1YRQ - chains A and H; structure by X-ray diffraction, 2.10 A resolution.

[Chain A]
Molecule: Periplasmic [NiFe] hydrogenase small subunit
From: Desulfovibrio fructosovorans
Notes: EC 1.12.2.1
Reference sequence: P18187 (PHNS_DESFR); residues 1-264 here correspond to UniProt positions 51-314 (UniProt number = residue number + 50)
Amino-acid sequence (264 residues; numbered 1 to 264; the number before each row is that of its first residue):
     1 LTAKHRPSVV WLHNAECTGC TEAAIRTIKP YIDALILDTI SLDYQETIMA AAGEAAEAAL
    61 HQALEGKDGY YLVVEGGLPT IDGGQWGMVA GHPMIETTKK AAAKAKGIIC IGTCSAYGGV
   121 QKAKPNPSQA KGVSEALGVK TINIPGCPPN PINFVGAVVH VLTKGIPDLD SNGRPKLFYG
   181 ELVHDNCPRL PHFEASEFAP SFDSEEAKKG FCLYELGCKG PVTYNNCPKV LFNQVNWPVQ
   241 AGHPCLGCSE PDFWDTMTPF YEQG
Disordered / not traced: 1-2
Construct notes: conflict Ser-171 (Glu221 in P18187)
Metal / ion sites: 4Fe-4S cluster Fe site 1: Cys-17, Cys-20, Cys-114, Cys-147; 4Fe-4S cluster Fe site 2: His-184, Cys-187, Cys-212, Cys-218; 3Fe-4S cluster Fe: Cys-227, Cys-245, Cys-248
Ligand contacts:
  - 3Fe-4S cluster (F3S): Val-183, Thr-223, Asn-225, Cys-227, Phe-232, Trp-237, Pro-238, Cys-245, Leu-246, Gly-247, Cys-248, Ser-249
  - 4Fe-4S cluster (SF4), molecule 1: Glu-16, Cys-17, Thr-18, Gly-19, Cys-20, Glu-75, Gly-112, Thr-113, Cys-114, Val-120, Gly-146, Cys-147, Pro-148
  - 4Fe-4S cluster (SF4), molecule 2: Val-183, His-184, Cys-187, Arg-189, Leu-190, Phe-193, Cys-212, Leu-213, Tyr-214, Cys-218, Gly-220, Pro-221, Val-239
UniProt features mapped onto this chain:
  - binding site ([4Fe-4S] cluster): Cys-17, Cys-20, Cys-114, Cys-147, His-184, Cys-187, Cys-212, Cys-218
  - binding site ([3Fe-4S] cluster): Cys-227, Cys-245, Cys-248

[Chain H]
Molecule: Periplasmic [NiFe] hydrogenase large subunit
From: Desulfovibrio fructosovorans
Notes: EC 1.12.2.1
Reference sequence: P18188 (PHNL_DESFR); residues 1-549 here = UniProt positions 1-549
Amino-acid sequence (549 residues; row label = number of the first residue in the row):
     1 MAESKPTPQS TFTGPIVVDP ITRIEGHLRI MVEVENGKVK DAWSSSQLFR GLEIILKGRD
    61 PRDAQHFTQR ACGVCTYVHA LASSRCVDDA VKVSIPANAR MMRNLVMASQ YLHDHLVHFY
   121 HLHALDWVDV TAALKADPNK AAKLAASIAP ARPGNSAKAL KAVQDKLKAF VESGQLGIFT
   181 NAYFLGGHKA YYLPPEVNLI ATAHYLEALH MQVKAASAMA ILGGKNPHTQ FTVVGGCSNY
   241 QGLTKDPLAN YLALSKEVCQ FVNECYIPDL LAVAGFYKDW GGIGGTSNYL AFGEFATDDS
   301 SPSKHLATSQ FPSGVITGRD LGKVDNVDLG AIYEDVKYSW YAPGGDGKHP YDGVTDPKYT
   361 KLDDKDHYSW MKAPRYKGKA MEVGPLARTF IAYAKGQPDF KKVVDMVLGK LSVPATALHS
   421 TLGRTAARGI ETAIVCANME KWIKEMADSG AKDNTLCAKW EMPEESKGVG LADAPRGALS
   481 HWIRIKGKKI DNFQLVVPST WNLGPRGAQG DKSPVEEALI GTPIADPKRP VEILRTVHAF
   541 DPCIACGVH
Disordered / not traced: 1-4
Construct notes: conflict Asn-198 (Asp in P18188), Ser-303 (Glu in P18188)
Cystine bridges: Cys-259/Cys-436
Metal / ion sites: Mg2+: Glu-53, Leu-495, His-549; Ni2+: Cys-72, Cys-75, Cys-543, Cys-546; carbonmonoxide-(dicyano) iron Fe: Cys-75, Cys-546
Ligand contacts: carbonmonoxide-(dicyano) iron (FCO): Cys-75, Val-78, His-79, Ala-474, Pro-475, Arg-476, Leu-479, Val-497, Pro-498, Ser-499, Cys-543, Cys-546
UniProt features mapped onto this chain:
  - binding site (Ni(2+)): Cys-72, Cys-75, Cys-543, Cys-546

[How chain A and chain H interact]
Pairs across the interface (164; chain A residue first):
  His-5(A) / Gln-175(H)  hydrogen bond
  Arg-6(A) / Phe-170(H)
  Arg-6(A) / Ser-173(H)  hydrogen bond
  Arg-6(A) / Gln-175(H)  hydrogen bond (backbone-side chain)
  His-13(A) / His-27(H)  hydrogen bond (backbone-side chain)
  Asn-14(A) / His-27(H)  hydrogen bond (backbone-side chain)
  Asn-14(A) / Leu-48(H)
  Ala-15(A) / Leu-48(H)  hydrophobic
  Glu-16(A) / Glu-25(H)
  Glu-16(A) / His-27(H)  salt bridge
  Glu-16(A) / Arg-50(H)
  Glu-16(A) / Ala-545(H)
  Cys-17(A) / Glu-25(H)
  Cys-17(A) / Arg-50(H)
  Cys-17(A) / Arg-70(H)
  Cys-17(A) / Cys-72(H)
  Cys-17(A) / Gly-73(H)  hydrogen bond (backbone-backbone)
  Cys-17(A) / Val-74(H)
  Cys-17(A) / His-228(H)
  Thr-18(A) / Glu-25(H)  hydrogen bond
  Thr-18(A) / Val-74(H)
  Gly-19(A) / Gly-73(H)
  Gly-19(A) / Pro-227(H)
  Glu-22(A) / Gly-73(H)
  Glu-22(A) / Val-74(H)
  Glu-22(A) / His-113(H)
  Glu-22(A) / Pro-227(H)
  Ala-23(A) / Pro-227(H)
  Ile-25(A) / Gln-212(H)  hydrogen bond (backbone-side chain)
  Ile-25(A) / Val-213(H)
  Arg-26(A) / His-113(H)  hydrogen bond
  Arg-26(A) / Gln-212(H)  hydrogen bond
  Arg-26(A) / Ala-216(H)
  Arg-26(A) / Asn-226(H)  hydrogen bond
  Arg-26(A) / Pro-227(H)
  Ile-28(A) / Val-213(H)  hydrophobic
  Tyr-31(A) / His-210(H)
  Asp-33(A) / Leu-209(H)
  Asp-33(A) / His-210(H)  salt bridge
  Ile-36(A) / Phe-170(H)
  Leu-37(A) / Phe-170(H)  hydrophobic
  Ser-41(A) / Gln-175(H)
  Leu-42(A) / Gly-177(H)
  Leu-42(A) / Ile-178(H)  hydrogen bond (backbone-backbone)
  Asp-43(A) / Gly-177(H)
  Glu-46(A) / Thr-22(H)
  Glu-46(A) / Arg-23(H)  hydrogen bond (backbone-backbone)
  Glu-46(A) / His-27(H)  salt bridge
  Thr-47(A) / Arg-23(H)
  Thr-47(A) / Leu-122(H)
  Ile-48(A) / Arg-23(H)
  Ile-48(A) / Ile-178(H)
  Met-49(A) / Thr-22(H)  hydrogen bond (backbone-side chain)
  Met-49(A) / Arg-23(H)  hydrogen bond (backbone-side chain)
  Met-49(A) / Ile-178(H)
  Ala-50(A) / Arg-23(H)  hydrogen bond (backbone-side chain)
  Ala-50(A) / Leu-125(H)  hydrophobic
  Ala-50(A) / Ile-178(H)  hydrogen bond (backbone-backbone)
  Ala-50(A) / Ala-182(H)  hydrophobic
  Ala-51(A) / Thr-22(H)  hydrogen bond (backbone-side chain)
  Ala-51(A) / Thr-180(H)
  Ala-51(A) / Asn-181(H)
  Ala-52(A) / Pro-20(H)
  Ala-52(A) / Thr-22(H)
  Ala-52(A) / Tyr-183(H)  hydrogen bond (backbone-side chain)
  Gly-53(A) / Val-18(H)
  Gly-53(A) / Asp-19(H)
  Gly-53(A) / Pro-20(H)  hydrogen bond (backbone-backbone)
  Ala-55(A) / Asn-181(H)  hydrogen bond (backbone-side chain)
  Ala-55(A) / Tyr-183(H)  hydrophobic
  Ala-58(A) / Asn-181(H)
  Ala-59(A) / Thr-180(H)
  Ala-59(A) / Asn-181(H)
  Gln-62(A) / Thr-180(H)
  Gln-62(A) / Asn-181(H)  hydrogen bond
  Gln-85(A) / Tyr-359(H)
  Trp-86(A) / Gln-47(H)
  Trp-86(A) / Leu-48(H)
  Trp-86(A) / Phe-49(H)  hydrogen bond (backbone-backbone)
  Trp-86(A) / Pro-357(H)  hydrophobic
  Trp-86(A) / Tyr-359(H)
  Trp-86(A) / Trp-370(H)  hydrophobic
  Gly-87(A) / Gln-47(H)
  Gly-87(A) / Leu-48(H)
  Met-88(A) / Gln-47(H)  hydrogen bond (backbone-backbone)
  Met-88(A) / Tyr-359(H)
  Val-89(A) / Asp-19(H)
  Val-89(A) / Pro-20(H)  hydrophobic
  Val-89(A) / His-27(H)
  Ala-90(A) / Asp-19(H)  hydrogen bond (backbone-side chain)
  Gly-91(A) / Asp-19(H)
  Gly-91(A) / Leu-362(H)
  Met-94(A) / His-27(H)
  Val-120(A) / Leu-52(H)  hydrophobic
  Val-120(A) / Ile-55(H)
  Gln-121(A) / Arg-50(H)
  Gln-121(A) / Ile-55(H)
  Ala-123(A) / Ile-55(H)
  Ala-123(A) / Arg-59(H)
  Lys-124(A) / Ile-55(H)
  Lys-124(A) / Arg-59(H)  hydrogen bond (backbone-side chain)
  Pro-125(A) / Ile-54(H)
  Pro-125(A) / Ile-55(H)
  Pro-127(A) / Arg-50(H)
  Pro-127(A) / Ile-54(H)  hydrophobic
  Ser-128(A) / Phe-49(H)
  Cys-147(A) / Arg-70(H)  hydrogen bond (backbone-side chain)
  Cys-147(A) / Lys-225(H)
  Cys-147(A) / His-228(H)
  Pro-148(A) / Pro-227(H)
  Pro-148(A) / His-228(H)
  Phe-202(A) / Val-233(H)  hydrophobic
  Phe-202(A) / Ser-238(H)
  Phe-202(A) / Tyr-240(H)  hydrogen bond (backbone-side chain)
  Phe-202(A) / Cys-457(H)  hydrophobic
  Asp-203(A) / Tyr-240(H)
  Asp-203(A) / Cys-457(H)
  Asp-203(A) / Lys-459(H)
  Ala-207(A) / Tyr-240(H)
  Lys-208(A) / Tyr-240(H)
  Phe-232(A) / Lys-225(H)
  Asn-233(A) / Ala-216(H)
  Asn-233(A) / Ser-217(H)  hydrogen bond (backbone-side chain)
  Asn-233(A) / Ala-220(H)
  Asn-233(A) / Lys-225(H)
  Asn-233(A) / Asn-226(H)  hydrogen bond (side chain-backbone)
  Val-235(A) / Ser-217(H)
  Val-235(A) / Ala-220(H)  hydrophobic
  Val-235(A) / Ile-221(H)
  Asn-236(A) / Ala-220(H)  hydrogen bond (side chain-backbone)
  Asn-236(A) / Ile-221(H)  hydrogen bond (side chain-backbone)
  Asn-236(A) / Gly-224(H)
  Trp-237(A) / Gly-224(H)  hydrogen bond (backbone-backbone)
  Pro-238(A) / Lys-225(H)
  Pro-238(A) / Gln-230(H)
  Gln-240(A) / Gln-241(H)  hydrogen bond
  Ala-241(A) / Gly-224(H)
  Ala-241(A) / Ser-238(H)  hydrogen bond (backbone-side chain)
  Ala-241(A) / Asn-239(H)  hydrogen bond (backbone-backbone)
  Gly-242(A) / Ser-238(H)
  His-243(A) / His-66(H)
  His-243(A) / Gln-230(H)
  His-243(A) / Thr-232(H)
  His-243(A) / Val-233(H)
  His-243(A) / Ser-238(H)
  Pro-244(A) / Gln-230(H)  hydrogen bond (backbone-side chain)
  Cys-245(A) / Gln-230(H)
  Leu-246(A) / Gln-230(H)
  Trp-254(A) / Arg-59(H)  hydrogen bond (backbone-side chain)
  Trp-254(A) / His-66(H)
  Trp-254(A) / Phe-67(H)  hydrophobic
  Trp-254(A) / Arg-70(H)
  Asp-255(A) / Arg-59(H)  salt bridge
  Thr-258(A) / Arg-59(H)
  Thr-258(A) / Asp-63(H)
  Pro-259(A) / Asp-63(H)
  Phe-260(A) / Asp-63(H)  hydrogen bond (backbone-side chain)
  Phe-260(A) / His-66(H)
  Phe-260(A) / Phe-67(H)  hydrophobic
  Tyr-261(A) / Arg-62(H)
  Tyr-261(A) / Gln-65(H)  hydrogen bond
  Tyr-261(A) / His-66(H)  hydrogen bond
  Tyr-261(A) / Thr-232(H)
  Glu-262(A) / Arg-62(H)  salt bridge
Interface residues without a listed pair, chain A (85 interface residues in all): Lys-4, Thr-27, Ile-32, Tyr-44, Gln-45, Glu-54, Ala-56, Pro-79, Asp-82, Ser-204, Gln-234
Interface residues without a listed pair, chain H (78 interface residues in all): Ile-24, Gly-26, Arg-29, Gly-51, Asp-60, Ala-71, His-121, Lys-166, Phe-179, Phe-184, Leu-206, Asn-250, Asn-454, Thr-455, Leu-534

[Overview]
The interface between chain A and chain H involves 85 residues on one side and 78 on the other, with 41
hydrogen bonds and 5 salt bridges. Among the polar pairs are Glu-16(A)/His-27(H), Asp-33(A)/His-210(H) and
Glu-46(A)/His-27(H). Bound to chain A: 4Fe-4S cluster and 3Fe-4S cluster.
Here chain A is Periplasmic [NiFe] hydrogenase small subunit and chain H is Periplasmic [NiFe] hydrogenase
large subunit, both from Desulfovibrio fructosovorans. Entry 1YRQ (Structure of the ready oxidized form of
[NiFe]-hydrogenase) was determined by X-ray diffraction, deposited together with 1YQ9 and 1YQW.
